7DQX - chains B and C of the 6 polymer chains in the assembly; structure by X-ray diffraction, 3.44 A resolution.

Chain B:
Protein: 6-hydroxypseudooxynicotine dehydrogenase complex subunit alpha
From: Paenarthrobacter nicotinovorans
Notes: EC 1.5.99.14
UniProt: O87681 (KDHA_PAENI); residue numbers follow UniProt; this construct covers 1-296
Sequence (296 residues; numbered 1 to 296; the number before each row is that of its first residue):
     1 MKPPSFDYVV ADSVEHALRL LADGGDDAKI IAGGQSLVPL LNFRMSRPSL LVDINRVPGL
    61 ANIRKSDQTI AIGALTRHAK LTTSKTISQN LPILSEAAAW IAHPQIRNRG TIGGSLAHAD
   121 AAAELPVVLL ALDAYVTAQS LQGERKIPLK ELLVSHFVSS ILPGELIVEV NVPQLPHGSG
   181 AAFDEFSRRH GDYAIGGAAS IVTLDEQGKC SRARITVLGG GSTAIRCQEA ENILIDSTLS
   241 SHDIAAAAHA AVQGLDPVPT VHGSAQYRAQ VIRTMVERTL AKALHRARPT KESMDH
Unresolved in the structure: 288-296
Small-molecule neighbours: FAD (flavin-adenine dinucleotide): Lys29, Ile30, Ile31, Ala32, Gly33, Gly34, Gln35, Ser36, Leu37, His78, Trp100, Ile101, Ala102, Ile106, Arg109, Gly110, Thr111, Gly113, Gly114, Ser115, Ala117, His118, Ala122, Ala123, Glu124, Glu165, Leu166, Ile167, Gly191, Asp192, Tyr193
Swiss-Prot annotation at these positions:
  - binding site (FAD): Ile30 to Leu37, Thr111 to Ser115, Glu124

Chain C:
Protein: 6-hydroxypseudooxynicotine dehydrogenase complex subunit beta
From: Paenarthrobacter nicotinovorans
Notes: EC 1.5.99.14
UniProt: O87682 (KDHB_PAENI); residues 1-160 here = UniProt positions 1-160
Sequence (160 residues; numbered 1 to 160; the number before each row is that of its first residue):
     1 MNAFRLTVEV NGVTHATDVE PRRLLADFLR DDLHLRGTRV GCEHGVCGSC TVILDGQPVR
    61 SCTVLAVQAN NSRIETVESL QKDGQLHPLQ RSFSKCHALQ CGFCTSGFLM TLKPLYDDED
   121 VTLDATSARE AISGNLCRCT GYQQIVEATV DAFHCRDHND
Construct notes: conflict Ile53 (Leu in O87682), Leu136 (Ile in O87682)
Metal / ion sites: 2Fe-2S cluster Fe site 1: Cys42, Cys47, Cys50, Cys62; 2Fe-2S cluster Fe site 2: Cys101, Cys104, Cys137, Cys139
Small-molecule neighbours:
  - FAD (flavin-adenine dinucleotide): His44, Gly45, Val46
  - 2Fe-2S cluster (FES), molecule 1: Val40, Gly41, Cys42, Glu43, Gly45, Val46, Cys47, Gly48, Cys50, Arg60, Cys62
  - 2Fe-2S cluster (FES), molecule 2: Gln100, Cys101, Gly102, Cys104, Cys137, Arg138, Cys139, Thr140
  - pterin cytosine dinucleotide (MCN): Gln100, Cys101, Cys139
Swiss-Prot annotation at these positions:
  - binding site ([2Fe-2S] cluster): Cys42, Cys47, Cys50, Cys62, Cys101, Cys104, Cys137, Cys139

Chain B / chain C interface:
Contacting residue pairs (47):
  Met1(B) with Asp27(C); Val40(C), hydrophobic; Glu43(C)
  Lys2(B) with Asp27(C), salt bridge
  Pro3(B) with Arg22(C), hydrogen bond (backbone-side chain); Leu24(C), hydrophobic
  Pro4(B) with Arg22(C)
  Ser5(B) with Arg22(C)
  Phe6(B) with Pro21(C); Arg22(C); Leu65(C), hydrophobic
  Asp7(B) with Met1(C), hydrogen bond (side chain-backbone)
  Tyr8(B) with Pro21(C), hydrophobic; Val67(C), hydrophobic; Gln68(C)
  Ile31(B) with Gln68(C)
  Ala32(B) with Gln68(C), hydrogen bond (backbone-side chain)
  Gly34(B) with Thr63(C)
  Gln35(B) with Thr63(C), hydrogen bond
  Val38(B) with Thr63(C)
  Asn42(B) with Leu24(C); Glu43(C); Cys62(C), hydrogen bond (side chain-backbone)
  Phe43(B) with His44(C)
  Arg44(B) with Arg22(C)
  Leu51(B) with Leu65(C), hydrophobic
  Asp53(B) with Gln68(C)
  Arg56(B) with Gln68(C); Asn70(C), hydrogen bond (side chain-backbone)
  Arg77(B) with Gln57(C), hydrogen bond
  His103(B) with Ser133(C), hydrogen bond; Gly134(C), hydrogen bond (side chain-backbone)
  Gln105(B) with Thr51(C); Pro58(C); Val59(C); Arg60(C), hydrogen bond; Thr111(C); Gly134(C); Asn135(C)
  Ile106(B) with Gly45(C); Arg60(C)
  Asn108(B) with Gln57(C); Pro58(C), hydrogen bond (side chain-backbone); Val59(C)
  Arg109(B) with Val59(C); Val64(C); Gln68(C)
Other interface residues (no listed pair), chain B (28 interface residues in all): Gly33, Pro39, Arg189
Other interface residues (no listed pair), chain C (30 interface residues in all): Asn2, Phe4, Ala69, Ser72, Leu136

In short:
28 residues of chain B and 30 residues of chain C are in contact, with 11 hydrogen bonds and 1 salt bridge.
Polar pairs include Lys2(B)-Asp27(C), Pro3(B)-Arg22(C) and Asp7(B)-Met1(C). Flavin-adenine dinucleotide is
bound between chain B and chain C.
Here chain B is 6-hydroxypseudooxynicotine dehydrogenase complex subunit alpha and chain C is
6-hydroxypseudooxynicotine dehydrogenase complex subunit beta, both from Paenarthrobacter nicotinovorans.
Entry 7DQX (Crystal structure of xanthine dehydrogenase family protein) was determined by X-ray diffraction.
